6VAW - chains C and D of the 4 polymer chains in the assembly; structure by X-ray diffraction, 1.75 A resolution.

# Chain C (and D)
Name: Galactose-binding lectin
Organism: Arachis hypogaea
Notes: chain D of this document is another copy of the same molecule, construct and numbering; everything in this record applies to it too
UniProt: P02872 (LECG_ARAHY); residues 1-236 here correspond to UniProt positions 24-259 (UniProt number = residue number + 23)
Sequence (236 residues; numbered 1 to 236; the number before each row is that of its first residue):
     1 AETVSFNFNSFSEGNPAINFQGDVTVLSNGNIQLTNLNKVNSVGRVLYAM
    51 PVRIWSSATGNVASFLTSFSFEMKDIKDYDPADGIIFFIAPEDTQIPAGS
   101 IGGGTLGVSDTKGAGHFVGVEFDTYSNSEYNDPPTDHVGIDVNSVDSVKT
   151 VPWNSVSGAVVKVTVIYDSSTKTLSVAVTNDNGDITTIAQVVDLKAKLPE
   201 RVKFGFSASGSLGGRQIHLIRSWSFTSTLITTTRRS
Unresolved in the structure: 233-236
Curated features (UniProtKB/Swiss-Prot):
  - binding site (Mn(2+)): E121, D123, D132, H137
  - binding site (Ca(2+)): D123, Y125, N127, D132
What the authors report for this chain:
  - binding site for the ligand S3W: D80, D83, G104, Y125, N127, S211, G213

# Chain C / chain D interface
Residue-residue contacts - 30 pairs, chain C then chain D:
  N9(C) with K74(D), hydrogen bond (backbone-side chain)
  S10(C) with K74(D)
  L27(C) with S28(D); N29(D)
  S28(C) with L27(D); Q33(D), hydrogen bond; I217(D)
  N29(C) with N29(D); K74(D), hydrogen bond (backbone-side chain); I217(D); L219(D)
  G30(C) with K74(D)
  N31(C) with K74(D)
  Q33(C) with S28(D), hydrogen bond; N29(D)
  L37(C) with S28(D)
  E72(C) with R221(D), salt bridge
  K74(C) with N9(D), hydrogen bond (side chain-backbone); S10(D); N29(D), hydrogen bond (side chain-backbone); N31(D)
  G158(C) with R221(D), hydrogen bond (backbone-side chain)
  V160(C) with R221(D)
  I217(C) with S28(D); N29(D)
  L219(C) with N29(D)
  R221(C) with E72(D), salt bridge; G158(D), hydrogen bond (side chain-backbone); V160(D); R221(D)
Other interface residues (no listed pair), chain D (16 interface residues in all): G30, L37

# Summary
Chain C and chain D each contribute 16 residues to their interface; the contacts include 8 hydrogen bonds and
2 salt bridges. Polar pairs include E72(C)-R221(D), N9(C)-K74(D) and S28(C)-Q33(D). From the paper: a binding
site for the ligand S3W at D80(C), D83(C) and G104(C) among others.
Both chains are Galactose-binding lectin (Arachis hypogaea). Entry 6VAW (Peanut lectin complexed with
N-beta-D-galactopyranosyl-L-succinamoyl derivative (NGS)) was determined by X-ray diffraction, deposited
together with 6V95, 6VAV, 6VC3, 6VC4 and 6VGF.
